3CHO - chain A; structure by X-ray diffraction, 1.80 A resolution.

== Chain A ==
Molecule: Leukotriene A-4 hydrolase
From: Homo sapiens
Notes: EC 3.3.2.6
UniProt: P09960 (LKHA4_HUMAN); residues 1-610 here correspond to UniProt positions 2-611 (UniProt number = residue number + 1)
Chain sequence (610 residues; numbered 1 to 610; the number before each row is that of its first residue):
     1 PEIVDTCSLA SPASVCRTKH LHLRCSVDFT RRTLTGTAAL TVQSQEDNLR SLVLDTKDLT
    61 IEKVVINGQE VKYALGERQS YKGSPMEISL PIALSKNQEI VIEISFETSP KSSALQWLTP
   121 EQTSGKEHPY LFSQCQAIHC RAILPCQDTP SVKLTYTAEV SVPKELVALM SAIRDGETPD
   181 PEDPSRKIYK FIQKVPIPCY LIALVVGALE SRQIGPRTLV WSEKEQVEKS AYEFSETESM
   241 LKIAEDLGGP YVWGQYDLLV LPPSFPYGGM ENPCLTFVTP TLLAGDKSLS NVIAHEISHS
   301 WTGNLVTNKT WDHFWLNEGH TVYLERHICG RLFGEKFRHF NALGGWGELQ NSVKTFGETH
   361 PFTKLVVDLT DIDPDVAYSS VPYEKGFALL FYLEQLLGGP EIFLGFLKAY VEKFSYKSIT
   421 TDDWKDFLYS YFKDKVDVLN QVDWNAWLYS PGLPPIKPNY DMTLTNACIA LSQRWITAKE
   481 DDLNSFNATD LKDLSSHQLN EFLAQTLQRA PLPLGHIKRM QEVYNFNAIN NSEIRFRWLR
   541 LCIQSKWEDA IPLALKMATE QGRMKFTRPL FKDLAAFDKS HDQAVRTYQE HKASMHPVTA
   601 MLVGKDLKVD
Bound ions: ytterbium (III) ion: Asp47, Asp481 (together with acetate ion); Zn2+: His295, His299, Glu318
Ligand contacts: 4BG (N-[4-(benzyloxy)phenyl]glycinamide): Gln134, Gln136, Ala137, Tyr267, Gly269, Met270, Trp311, Phe314, Val367, Leu369, Pro374, Asp375, Ala377, Tyr378, Tyr383
Swiss-Prot annotation at these positions:
  - active site: Glu296 (Proton acceptor), Tyr383 (Proton donor)
  - binding site (a peptide): Gln134 to Gln136, Pro266 to Glu271, Arg563 to Lys565
  - binding site (Zn(2+)): His295, His299, Glu318
  - site: Glu271 (Pro-Gly-Pro binding), Asp375 (Essential for epoxide hydrolase activity, but not for aminopeptidase activity), Tyr378 (Covalently modified during suicide inhibition by leukotrienes), Gly562 (Pro-Gly-Pro binding)
  - modified residue: Lys72 (N6-acetyllysine), Lys336 (N6-acetyllysine), Lys413 (N6-acetyllysine), Ser415 (Phosphoserine), Lys572 (N6-acetyllysine)

== In short ==
Bound to chain A: compound 4BG. The ytterbium (III) ion site is built by Asp47 and Asp481. The Zn2+ site is
built by His295, His299 and Glu318. UniProt lists active-site residues Glu296 and Tyr383, 12 peptide-binding
residues and 3 Zn2+-binding residues.
Chain A is Leukotriene A-4 hydrolase (Homo sapiens); the structure, Crystal structure of leukotriene a4
hydrolase in complex with 2-amino-N-[4-(phenylmethoxy)phenyl]-acetamide, was determined by X-ray diffraction
together with 3CHP, 3CHQ, 3CHR and 3CHS from the same study.
